Entry 8XX4 (electron microscopy, 2.60 A resolution); this record covers chains A and E of the 11 polymer chains in the assembly.

Chain A:
Molecule: DNA-directed RNA polymerase subunit
From: African swine fever virus
Notes: EC 2.7.7.6
UniProtKB: A0A3S7XUW7 (A0A3S7XUW7_ASF); numbering as in UniProt (aligned over 1-1441)
Amino-acid sequence (1441 residues; row label = number of the first residue in the row):
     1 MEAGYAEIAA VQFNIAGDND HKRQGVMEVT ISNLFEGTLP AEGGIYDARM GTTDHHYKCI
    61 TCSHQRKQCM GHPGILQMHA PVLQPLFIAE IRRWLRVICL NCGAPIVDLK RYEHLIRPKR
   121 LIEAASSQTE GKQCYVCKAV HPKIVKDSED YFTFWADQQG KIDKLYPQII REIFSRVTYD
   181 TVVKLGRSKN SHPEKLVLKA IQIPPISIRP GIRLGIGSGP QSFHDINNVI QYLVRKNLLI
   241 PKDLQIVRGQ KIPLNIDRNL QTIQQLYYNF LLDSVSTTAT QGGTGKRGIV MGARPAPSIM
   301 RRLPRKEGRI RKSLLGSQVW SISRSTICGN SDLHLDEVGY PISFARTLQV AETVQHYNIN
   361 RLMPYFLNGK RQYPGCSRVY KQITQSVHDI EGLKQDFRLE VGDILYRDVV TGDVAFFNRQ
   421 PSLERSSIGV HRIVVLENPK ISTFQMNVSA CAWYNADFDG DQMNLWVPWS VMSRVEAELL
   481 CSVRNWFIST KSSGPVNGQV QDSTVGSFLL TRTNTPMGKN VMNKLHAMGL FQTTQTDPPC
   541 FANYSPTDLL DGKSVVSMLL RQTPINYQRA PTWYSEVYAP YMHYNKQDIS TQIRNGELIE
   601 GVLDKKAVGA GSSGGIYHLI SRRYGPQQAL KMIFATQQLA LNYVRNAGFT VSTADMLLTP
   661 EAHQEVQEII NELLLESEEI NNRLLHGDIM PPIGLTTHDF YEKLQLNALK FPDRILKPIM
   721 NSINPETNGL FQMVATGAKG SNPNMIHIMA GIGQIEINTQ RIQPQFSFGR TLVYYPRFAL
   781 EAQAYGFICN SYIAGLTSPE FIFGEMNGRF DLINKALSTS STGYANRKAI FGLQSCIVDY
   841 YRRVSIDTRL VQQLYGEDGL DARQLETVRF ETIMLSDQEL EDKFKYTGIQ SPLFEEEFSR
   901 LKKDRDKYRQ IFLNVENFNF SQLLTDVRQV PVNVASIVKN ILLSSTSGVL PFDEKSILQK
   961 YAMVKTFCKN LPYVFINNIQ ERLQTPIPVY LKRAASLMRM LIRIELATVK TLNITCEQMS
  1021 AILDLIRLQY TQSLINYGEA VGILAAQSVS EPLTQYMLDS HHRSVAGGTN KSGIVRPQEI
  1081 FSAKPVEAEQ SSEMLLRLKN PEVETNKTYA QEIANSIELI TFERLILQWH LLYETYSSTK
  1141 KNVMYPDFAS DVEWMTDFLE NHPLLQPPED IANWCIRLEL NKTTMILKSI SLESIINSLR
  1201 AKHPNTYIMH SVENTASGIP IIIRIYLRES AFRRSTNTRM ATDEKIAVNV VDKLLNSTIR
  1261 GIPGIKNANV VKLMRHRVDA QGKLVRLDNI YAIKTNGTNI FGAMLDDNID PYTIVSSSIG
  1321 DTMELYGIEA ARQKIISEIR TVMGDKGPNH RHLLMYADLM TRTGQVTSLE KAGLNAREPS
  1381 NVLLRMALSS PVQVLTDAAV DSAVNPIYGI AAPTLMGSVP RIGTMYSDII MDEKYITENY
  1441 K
Disordered / not traced: 213-224, 275-295, 1065-1068, 1139-1141, 1216-1218, 1234-1240
Metal / ion sites: Zn2+ site 1: Cys59, Cys62, Cys69, His72; Zn2+ site 2: Cys99, Cys102, Cys134, Cys137; Mg2+: Asp457, Asp459, Asp461 (shared with 1 residue of chain P)

Chain E:
Molecule: RNA polymerase subunit 6
From: African swine fever virus
UniProtKB: A0A0A1E0Q7 (A0A0A1E0Q7_ASF); residue numbers follow UniProt; this construct covers 39-147
Amino-acid sequence (109 residues; row label = number of the first residue in the row):
    39 IVESPSICEG FVQASSQTLV IIPDNERITS NVLTTFEATR LVAVRAQQLA INGSTMLKKK
    99 YSSPIDIAKQ ELFNRKIPLL VMRCIKVTPE GQKIVEIWNP REMGIPLLD

Interface between chain A and chain E:
Contacting residue pairs - 131 pairs, chain A then chain E:
  Gln12(A) - Phe49(E)
  Asn14(A) - Ile45(E)
  Ile15(A) - Ile45(E)
  Asn19(A) - Glu41(E)  hydrogen bond
  Asn19(A) - Ser42(E)  hydrogen bond (side chain-backbone)
  Asn19(A) - Pro43(E)
  Asn19(A) - Ser44(E)
  Asp20(A) - Ser44(E)
  Asp20(A) - Ile45(E)  hydrogen bond (side chain-backbone)
  Arg23(A) - Ser44(E)  hydrogen bond
  Arg23(A) - Cys46(E)
  Arg23(A) - Glu47(E)  salt bridge
  Ser175(A) - Ile39(E)
  Ser175(A) - Val40(E)  hydrogen bond (backbone-backbone)
  Val177(A) - Val40(E)
  Tyr179(A) - Val40(E)
  Tyr179(A) - Ser42(E)
  Tyr179(A) - Pro43(E)
  Asn190(A) - Ile45(E)
  His192(A) - Val40(E)
  Glu194(A) - Val40(E)
  Glu194(A) - Glu41(E)
  Glu194(A) - Ser42(E)  hydrogen bond (side chain-backbone)
  Lys195(A) - Ser42(E)
  Lys195(A) - Pro43(E)  hydrogen bond (side chain-backbone)
  Lys195(A) - Ile45(E)
  Thr353(A) - Ala88(E)
  Gln355(A) - Leu87(E)
  Gln355(A) - Ala88(E)  hydrogen bond (side chain-backbone)
  Gln355(A) - Ile89(E)
  Gln355(A) - Asn90(E)
  Gln355(A) - Gly91(E)
  His356(A) - Gly91(E)  hydrogen bond (side chain-backbone)
  Tyr357(A) - Leu87(E)  hydrogen bond (side chain-backbone)
  Tyr357(A) - Ala88(E)
  Tyr357(A) - Tyr99(E)
  Tyr357(A) - Ser100(E)
  Tyr357(A) - Pro102(E)
  Asn358(A) - Ser100(E)
  Arg361(A) - Ser100(E)  hydrogen bond
  Val471(A) - Ala84(E)  hydrophobic
  Val471(A) - Gln85(E)
  Val471(A) - Pro102(E)  hydrophobic
  Met472(A) - Arg78(E)
  Met472(A) - Ala81(E)
  Met472(A) - Val82(E)  hydrophobic
  Met472(A) - Gln85(E)
  Arg474(A) - Ile103(E)
  Val475(A) - Thr77(E)
  Val475(A) - Val80(E)  hydrophobic
  Val475(A) - Ala81(E)
  Val475(A) - Ala84(E)  hydrophobic
  Val475(A) - Ile103(E)  hydrophobic
  Glu476(A) - Thr77(E)
  Glu478(A) - Ile103(E)
  Glu478(A) - Lys107(E)  salt bridge
  Leu479(A) - Thr77(E)
  Leu479(A) - Lys107(E)
  Leu479(A) - Leu146(E)
  Leu480(A) - Thr73(E)
  Leu480(A) - Phe74(E)  hydrophobic
  Leu480(A) - Thr77(E)
  Arg484(A) - Asp147(E)  hydrogen bond (side chain-backbone)
  Tyr840(A) - Thr67(E)
  Tyr840(A) - Arg121(E)
  Tyr840(A) - Cys122(E)
  Tyr840(A) - Ile123(E)  hydrophobic
  Tyr841(A) - Ile66(E)  hydrophobic
  Tyr841(A) - Ile123(E)  hydrophobic
  Arg842(A) - Ser68(E)
  Ile976(A) - Ile66(E)
  Ile976(A) - Thr67(E)
  Ile976(A) - Ser68(E)  hydrogen bond (backbone-backbone)
  Asn977(A) - Arg65(E)  hydrogen bond (side chain-backbone)
  Asn977(A) - Ile66(E)
  Asn977(A) - Thr67(E)  hydrogen bond (side chain-backbone)
  Asn977(A) - Asn69(E)
  Asn977(A) - Trp136(E)
  Asn978(A) - Asn69(E)  hydrogen bond (backbone-side chain)
  Ile979(A) - Asp62(E)
  Ile979(A) - Asn63(E)
  Ile979(A) - Arg65(E)
  Ile979(A) - Trp136(E)  hydrophobic
  Gln980(A) - Asn63(E)  hydrogen bond (side chain-backbone)
  Gln980(A) - Arg65(E)  hydrogen bond (side chain-backbone)
  Arg982(A) - Asn63(E)  hydrogen bond
  Leu983(A) - Asn63(E)
  Thr1031(A) - Val70(E)
  Gln1032(A) - Leu145(E)
  Asn1036(A) - Thr72(E)
  Asn1036(A) - Thr73(E)  hydrogen bond
  Asn1036(A) - Phe74(E)
  Tyr1037(A) - Thr67(E)
  Tyr1037(A) - Ser68(E)  hydrogen bond (side chain-backbone)
  Tyr1037(A) - Thr72(E)
  Tyr1037(A) - Phe74(E)
  Tyr1037(A) - Glu75(E)
  Tyr1037(A) - Arg121(E)
  Glu1039(A) - Phe74(E)
  Gly1423(A) - Phe74(E)
  Thr1424(A) - Phe74(E)
  Thr1424(A) - Thr77(E)
  Thr1424(A) - Arg78(E)
  Ser1427(A) - Glu75(E)  hydrogen bond
  Ser1427(A) - Val119(E)
  Asp1428(A) - Met120(E)  hydrogen bond (backbone-backbone)
  Ile1429(A) - Arg78(E)
  Ile1429(A) - Leu79(E)  hydrophobic
  Ile1429(A) - Leu117(E)  hydrophobic
  Ile1429(A) - Leu118(E)
  Ile1430(A) - Leu117(E)
  Ile1430(A) - Leu118(E)  hydrogen bond (backbone-backbone)
  Ile1430(A) - Ile135(E)  hydrophobic
  Met1431(A) - Gln86(E)  hydrogen bond
  Met1431(A) - Pro116(E)
  Met1431(A) - Leu117(E)  hydrophobic
  Asp1432(A) - Pro116(E)  hydrogen bond (backbone-backbone)
  Asp1432(A) - Leu118(E)
  Asp1432(A) - Asn137(E)
  Asp1432(A) - Arg139(E)  salt bridge
  Tyr1435(A) - Met94(E)
  Tyr1435(A) - Lys114(E)  hydrogen bond
  Tyr1435(A) - Pro116(E)  hydrophobic
  Tyr1435(A) - Arg139(E)
  Ile1436(A) - Pro116(E)
  Asn1439(A) - Met94(E)
  Tyr1440(A) - Arg83(E)  hydrogen bond
  Tyr1440(A) - Ser92(E)
  Tyr1440(A) - Met94(E)  hydrophobic
  Tyr1440(A) - Lys114(E)
  Tyr1440(A) - Pro116(E)  hydrophobic
Other interface residues (no listed pair), chain A (59 interface residues in all): Ser470, Gln627, Gly1038, Met1425
Other interface residues (no listed pair), chain E (67 interface residues in all): Glu64, Thr93, Ser101, Ile105, Glu109, Arg113, Ile115

Summary:
59 residues of chain A face 67 of chain E across their interface, with 28 hydrogen bonds and 3 salt bridges.
Polar pairs include Arg23(A)-Glu47(E), Glu478(A)-Lys107(E) and Asp1432(A)-Arg139(E). Cys59(A), Cys62(A),
Cys69(A) and His72(A) form the Zn2+ site 1.
Here chain A is DNA-directed RNA polymerase subunit and chain E is RNA polymerase subunit 6, both from African
swine fever virus. Entry 8XX4 (ASFV RNAP elongation complex) was determined by electron microscopy, deposited
together with 8Y0E, 8XX5, 8XXP, 8XXT and 8XY6.
